Entry 2FK0 (X-ray diffraction, 2.95 A resolution); this record covers chains E and F of the 6 polymer chains in the assembly.

# Chain E
Molecule: hemagglutinin
From: Influenza A virus (A/Viet Nam/1203/2004(H5N1))
Notes: fragment: receptor binding domain, ha14
Amino-acid sequence (334 residues; row label = number of the first residue in the row; note: 2 numbers in that range are skipped by the numbering (no residue carries them; nothing is unmodelled there); a row labelled like 125A-125B holds insertion residues (125A, then the next letters in order)):
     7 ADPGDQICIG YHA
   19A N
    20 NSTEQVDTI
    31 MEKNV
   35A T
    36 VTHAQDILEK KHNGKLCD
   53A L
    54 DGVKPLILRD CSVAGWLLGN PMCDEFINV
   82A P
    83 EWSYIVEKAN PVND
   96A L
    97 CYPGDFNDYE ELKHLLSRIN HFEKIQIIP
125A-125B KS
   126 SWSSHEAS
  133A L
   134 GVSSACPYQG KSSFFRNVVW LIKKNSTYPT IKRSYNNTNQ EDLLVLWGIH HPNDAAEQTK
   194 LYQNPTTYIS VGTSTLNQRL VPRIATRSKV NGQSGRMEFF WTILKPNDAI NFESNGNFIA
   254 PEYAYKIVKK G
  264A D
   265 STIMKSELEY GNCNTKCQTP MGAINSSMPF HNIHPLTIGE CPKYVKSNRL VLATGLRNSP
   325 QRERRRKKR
Not modelled in the structure: 7-9, 325-333
Disulfides: Cys-52/Cys-277, Cys-64/Cys-76, Cys-97/Cys-139, Cys-281/Cys-305
Covalent attachments: N-acetylglucosamine (NAG) linked to Asn-34, Asn-169
Sequence notes: cloning artifact (7-10)
Reported in the primary citation:
  - mutagenesis - E190D, Q226L/G228S: decreased binding to 02-3 sialosides
  - mutagenesis - E190D: unchanged binding to sulfated glycans
  - mutagenesis - E190D/G225D: abolished binding to glycan microarray
  - mutagenesis - Q226L/G228S, G228S: increased binding to 02-6 biantennary glycan
  - mutagenesis - Q226L: decreased binding to o.2-3
  - mutagenesis - S227N: increased binding to branched 02-3 fucosylated glycans
  - mutagenesis - R216E: decreased expression
  - mutagenesis - S221P: decreased binding to branched fucosylated sialosides
  - binding site for N-acetylglucosamine: Ser-221 to Gly-228

# Chain F
Molecule: hemagglutinin
From: Influenza A virus (A/Viet Nam/1203/2004(H5N1))
Notes: fragment: membrane fusion domain, ha2
Amino-acid sequence (181 residues; numbered 1 to 181; the number before each row is that of its first residue):
     1 GLFGAIAGFI EGGWQGMVDG WYGYHHSNEQ GSGYAADKES TQKAIDGVTN KVNSIIDKMN
    61 TQFEAVGREF NNLERRIENL NKKMEDGFLD VWTYNAELLV LMENERTLDF HDSNVKNLYD
   121 KVRLQLRDNA KELGNGCFEF YHKCDNECME SVRNGTYDYP QYSEEARLKR EEISSGRLVP
   181 R
Not modelled in the structure: 176-181
Disulfides: Cys-144/Cys-148
Sequence notes: cloning artifact (175-181)

# Interface between chain E and chain F
Inter-chain disulfides: Cys-14(E)/Cys-137(F)
Residue-residue contacts - 120 pairs, chain E then chain F:
  Gly-10(E) with Glu-139(F), hydrogen bond (backbone-side chain); Phe-140(F)
  Asp-11(E) with Asn-28(F); Glu-29(F); Phe-138(F); Glu-139(F); Phe-140(F), hydrogen bond (backbone-backbone); His-142(F); Lys-143(F), hydrogen bond (side chain-backbone); Cys-144(F), hydrogen bond (side chain-backbone)
  Gln-12(E) with His-26(F); Ser-27(F); Leu-133(F); Phe-138(F); Glu-139(F); Phe-140(F); Met-149(F)
  Ile-13(E) with Cys-137(F); Phe-138(F), hydrogen bond (backbone-backbone); Phe-140(F), hydrophobic; Met-149(F), hydrophobic; Val-152(F), hydrophobic
  Cys-14(E) with Gly-23(F); Tyr-24(F); His-25(F), hydrogen bond (backbone-backbone); Gly-136(F); Cys-137(F), disulfide
  Ile-15(E) with Ile-10(F); Gly-23(F); Leu-118(F), hydrophobic; Tyr-119(F), hydrophobic; Val-122(F), hydrophobic; Gly-136(F), hydrogen bond (backbone-backbone); Phe-138(F), hydrophobic
  Gly-16(E) with Trp-14(F); Tyr-22(F); Gly-23(F), hydrogen bond (backbone-backbone)
  Tyr-17(E) with Ile-6(F); Ile-10(F), hydrophobic; Gly-12(F); Gly-13(F), hydrogen bond (side chain-backbone); Trp-14(F), hydrogen bond (backbone-backbone); Met-17(F); Trp-21(F); Tyr-22(F), hydrophobic; Val-115(F), hydrophobic
  His-18(E) with Met-17(F), hydrogen bond (side chain-backbone); Gly-20(F), hydrogen bond (side chain-backbone); Trp-21(F), hydrogen bond (backbone-backbone)
  Ala-19(E) with Gly-13(F); Trp-14(F), hydrogen bond (backbone-backbone); Gln-15(F)
  Asn-19A(E) with Gln-15(F)
  Asn-20(E) with Gln-15(F)
  Val-25(E) with Asn-104(F)
  Asp-26(E) with Leu-101(F); Asn-104(F), hydrogen bond (backbone-side chain)
  Thr-27(E) with Leu-101(F); Asn-104(F); Glu-105(F), hydrogen bond (side chain-backbone)
  Ile-28(E) with Leu-101(F), hydrogen bond (backbone-backbone); Met-102(F), hydrophobic; Glu-105(F)
  Met-31(E) with Glu-105(F)
  Val-35(E) with Leu-108(F), hydrophobic
  His-38(E) with Trp-21(F), hydrogen bond
  Gln-40(E) with Val-52(F)
  Leu-53A(E) with Glu-64(F)
  Glu-106(E) with Glu-69(F); Asn-71(F), hydrogen bond
  His-110(E) with Glu-69(F), salt bridge
  Ser-265(E) with Val-66(F)
  Thr-266(E) with Val-66(F); Gly-67(F); Glu-69(F), hydrogen bond
  Ile-267(E) with Glu-69(F)
  Ser-291(E) with Ile-56(F)
  Pro-293(E) with Ile-55(F); Met-59(F)
  Phe-294(E) with Trp-92(F), hydrophobic; Ala-96(F), hydrophobic
  Leu-300(E) with Arg-68(F)
  Thr-301(E) with Val-66(F); Gly-67(F)
  Ile-302(E) with Ala-65(F)
  Gly-303(E) with Phe-63(F); Glu-64(F), hydrogen bond (backbone-side chain); Ala-65(F), hydrogen bond (backbone-backbone)
  Glu-304(E) with Phe-63(F); Glu-64(F)
  Cys-305(E) with Gln-62(F)
  Lys-307(E) with Met-59(F); Thr-61(F), hydrogen bond (side chain-backbone); Gln-62(F); Trp-92(F)
  Tyr-308(E) with Leu-89(F), hydrophobic
  Val-309(E) with Trp-92(F); Thr-93(F)
  Lys-310(E) with Thr-93(F), hydrogen bond (backbone-side chain)
  Ser-311(E) with Glu-97(F)
  Arg-313(E) with Glu-97(F)
  Leu-314(E) with Ala-96(F), hydrophobic; Glu-97(F)
  Val-315(E) with Val-100(F); Asn-104(F), hydrogen bond (backbone-side chain)
  Leu-316(E) with Val-52(F), hydrophobic; Ile-55(F), hydrophobic; Val-100(F), hydrophobic; Asn-104(F)
  Ala-317(E) with Asn-104(F), hydrogen bond (backbone-side chain); Thr-107(F)
  Thr-318(E) with Val-48(F); His-111(F), hydrogen bond (backbone-side chain)
  Gly-319(E) with Trp-21(F); His-111(F), hydrogen bond (backbone-side chain)
  Leu-320(E) with Trp-21(F), hydrophobic; His-111(F)
  Arg-321(E) with Ile-6(F); Leu-108(F); Asp-112(F)
Other interface residues (no listed pair), chain E (54 interface residues in all): Ile-42, Arg-114, Asp-264A, Met-292, Pro-299
Other interface residues (no listed pair), chain F (65 interface residues in all): Gly-1, Val-18, Glu-85, Leu-98

# In short
54 residues of chain E face 65 of chain F across their interface; the contacts include 1 disulfide bond, 28
hydrogen bonds and 1 salt bridge. Polar pairs include His-110(E)/Glu-69(F), Gly-10(E)/Glu-139(F) and
Asp-11(E)/Lys-143(F). The paper reports a binding site for N-acetylglucosamine at Ser-221(E); E190D and
Q226L/G228S of chain E reduce binding to 02-3 sialosides; 8 substitutions were tested in all.
Chain E is hemagglutinin and chain F is hemagglutinin, both from Influenza A virus (A/Viet
Nam/1203/2004(H5N1)); the structure, Crystal Structure of a H5N1 influenza virus hemagglutinin, was determined
by X-ray diffraction.
